7KEF - chains B and J of the 13 polymer chains in the assembly; structure by X-ray diffraction, 3.89 A resolution.

# Chain B
Molecule: DNA-directed RNA polymerase II subunit RPB2
Source organism: Saccharomyces cerevisiae (strain ATCC 204508 / S288c)
Notes: EC 2.7.7.6
UniProtKB: P08518 (RPB2_YEAST); residue numbers follow UniProt; this construct covers 1-1224
Sequence (1224 residues; each row starts with the number of its first residue):
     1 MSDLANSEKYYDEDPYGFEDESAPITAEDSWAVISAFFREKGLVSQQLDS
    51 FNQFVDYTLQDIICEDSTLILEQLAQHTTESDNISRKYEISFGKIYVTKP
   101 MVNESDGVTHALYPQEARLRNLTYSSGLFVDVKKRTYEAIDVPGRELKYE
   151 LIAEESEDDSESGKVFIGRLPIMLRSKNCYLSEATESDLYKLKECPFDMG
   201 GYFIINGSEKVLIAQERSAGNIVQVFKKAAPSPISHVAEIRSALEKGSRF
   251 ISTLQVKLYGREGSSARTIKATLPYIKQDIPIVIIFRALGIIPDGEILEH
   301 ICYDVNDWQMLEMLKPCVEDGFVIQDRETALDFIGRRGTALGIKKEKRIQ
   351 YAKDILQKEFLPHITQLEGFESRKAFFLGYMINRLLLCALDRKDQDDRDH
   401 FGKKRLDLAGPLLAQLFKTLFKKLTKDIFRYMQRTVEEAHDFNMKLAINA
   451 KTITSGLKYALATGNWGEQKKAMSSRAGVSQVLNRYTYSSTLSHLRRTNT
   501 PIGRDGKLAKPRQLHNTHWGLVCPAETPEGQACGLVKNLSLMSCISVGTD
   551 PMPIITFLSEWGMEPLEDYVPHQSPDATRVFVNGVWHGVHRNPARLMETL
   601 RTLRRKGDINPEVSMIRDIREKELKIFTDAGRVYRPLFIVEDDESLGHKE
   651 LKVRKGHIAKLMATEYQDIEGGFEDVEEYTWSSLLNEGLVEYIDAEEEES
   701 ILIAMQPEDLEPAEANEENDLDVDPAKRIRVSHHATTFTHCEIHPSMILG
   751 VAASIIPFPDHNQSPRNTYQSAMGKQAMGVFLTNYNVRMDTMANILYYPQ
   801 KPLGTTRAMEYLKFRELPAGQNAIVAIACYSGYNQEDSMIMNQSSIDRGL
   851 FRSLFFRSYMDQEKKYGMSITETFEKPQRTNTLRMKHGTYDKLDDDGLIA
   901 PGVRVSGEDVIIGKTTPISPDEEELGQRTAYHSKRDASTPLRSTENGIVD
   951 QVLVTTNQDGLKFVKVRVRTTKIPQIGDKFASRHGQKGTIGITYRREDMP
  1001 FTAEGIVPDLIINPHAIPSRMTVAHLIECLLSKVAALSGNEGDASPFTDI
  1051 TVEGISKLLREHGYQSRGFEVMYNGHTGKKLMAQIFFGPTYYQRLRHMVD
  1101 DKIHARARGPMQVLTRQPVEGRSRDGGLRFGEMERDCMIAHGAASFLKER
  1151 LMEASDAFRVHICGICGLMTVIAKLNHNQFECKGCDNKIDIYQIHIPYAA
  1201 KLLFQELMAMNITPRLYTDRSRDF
Disordered / not traced: 1-19, 71-89, 135-163, 336-344, 438-445, 503-508, 669-677, 716-721, 920-932
Bound ions: Zn2+: C1163, C1166, C1182, C1185
Small-molecule neighbours: WC4 ((1S)-1,4-anhydro-1-(3-methoxynaphthalen-2-yl)-5-O-phosphono-D-ribitol): E529, R766, Y769, R1020
From the paper describing this entry:
  - binding site for WC4: R766, Y769, R1020

# Chain J
Molecule: DNA-directed RNA polymerases I, II, and III subunit RPABC5
Source organism: Saccharomyces cerevisiae (strain ATCC 204508 / S288c)
UniProtKB: P22139 (RPAB5_YEAST); residues 1-70 here = UniProt positions 1-70
Sequence (70 residues; each row starts with the number of its first residue):
     1 MIVPVRCFSCGKVVGDKWESYLNLLQEDELDEGTALSRLGLKRYCCRRMI
    51 LTHVDLIEKFLRYNPLEKRD
Disordered / not traced: 66-70
Bound ions: Zn2+: C7, C10, C45, C46
UniProt features mapped onto this chain:
  - binding site (Zn(2+)): C7, C10, C45, C46
  - cross-link: K59 (Glycyl lysine isopeptide (Lys-Gly) (interchain with G-Cter in ubiquitin))

# How chain B and chain J interact
Pairs across the interface - 58 pairs, chain B then chain J:
  Y190(B) - K59(J)
  Y190(B) - R62(J)
  Y190(B) - Y63(J)  hydrophobic
  K191(B) - N64(J)
  C195(B) - Y63(J)
  P196(B) - Y63(J)
  T783(B) - K59(J)
  T783(B) - F60(J)
  T783(B) - Y63(J)
  N784(B) - Y63(J)
  Y785(B) - F60(J)  hydrophobic
  N786(B) - F60(J)
  I795(B) - M1(J)  hydrophobic
  Y797(B) - M1(J)
  Y798(B) - I2(J)
  Y798(B) - V3(J)
  Y798(B) - P4(J)  hydrophobic
  P799(B) - M1(J)
  Q800(B) - M49(J)  hydrogen bond
  Q800(B) - T52(J)
  Q800(B) - H53(J)
  K801(B) - L51(J)
  K801(B) - T52(J)  hydrogen bond (backbone-backbone)
  R815(B) - V54(J)
  E816(B) - V54(J)
  E816(B) - L56(J)
  N822(B) - R48(J)  hydrogen bond (backbone-side chain)
  N822(B) - T52(J)
  I824(B) - Y44(J)  hydrophobic
  I824(B) - R48(J)
  S845(B) - F8(J)
  R848(B) - C7(J)  hydrogen bond (side chain-backbone)
  R848(B) - F8(J)  hydrogen bond (side chain-backbone)
  R848(B) - S9(J)  hydrogen bond (side chain-backbone)
  R848(B) - G11(J)
  G849(B) - F8(J)
  L850(B) - F8(J)
  R996(B) - S9(J)
  E1004(B) - R43(J)  hydrogen bond (backbone-side chain)
  E1004(B) - Y44(J)
  I1006(B) - R43(J)
  I1006(B) - Y44(J)
  I1006(B) - C45(J)  hydrophobic
  V1007(B) - S9(J)  hydrogen bond (backbone-side chain)
  D1009(B) - F8(J)
  D1009(B) - S9(J)
  D1009(B) - R48(J)  salt bridge
  K1033(B) - Y44(J)
  A1036(B) - Y44(J)  hydrophobic
  A1036(B) - R47(J)
  L1037(B) - Y44(J)  hydrophobic
  L1037(B) - R47(J)
  S1038(B) - G33(J)
  G1039(B) - E32(J)
  G1039(B) - G33(J)
  G1039(B) - L51(J)
  N1040(B) - E32(J)
  E1070(B) - Y44(J)  hydrogen bond
Also at the interface, not in a pair above, chain B (43 interface residues in all): K193, E194, V787, L796, L803, L817, Q821, N842, F1087
Also at the interface, not in a pair above, chain J (28 interface residues in all): C10, P65

# In short
The interface between chain B and chain J involves 43 residues on one side and 28 on the other, with 9
hydrogen bonds and 1 salt bridge. Among the polar pairs are D1009(B)-R48(J), Q800(B)-M49(J) and
N822(B)-R48(J). Bound to chain B: compound WC4. From the paper: a binding site for WC4 at R766(B), Y769(B) and
R1020(B).
Here chain B is DNA-directed RNA polymerase II subunit RPB2 and chain J is DNA-directed RNA polymerases I, II,
and III subunit RPABC5, both from Saccharomyces cerevisiae (strain ATCC 204508 / S288c). Entry 7KEF (RNA
polymerase II elongation complex with unnatural base dTPT3, rNaM in swing state) was determined by X-ray
diffraction, deposited together with 7KED and 7KEE.
